Entry 9KVD (electron microscopy, 3.44 A resolution); this record covers chains A and C of the 7 polymer chains in the assembly.

[Chain A]
Molecule: The heavy chain of 4C11
Organism: Macaca mulatta
Sequence (123 residues; numbered 1 to 123; the number before each row is that of its first residue):
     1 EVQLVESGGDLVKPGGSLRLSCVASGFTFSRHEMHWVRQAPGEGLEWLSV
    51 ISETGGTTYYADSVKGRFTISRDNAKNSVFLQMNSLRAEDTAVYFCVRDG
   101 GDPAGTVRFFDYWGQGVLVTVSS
Disordered / not traced: 1, 123
Cystine bridges: Cys-22/Cys-96

[Chain C]
Molecule: Spike protein S1
Organism: Severe acute respiratory syndrome coronavirus 2
UniProt: P0DTC2 (SPIKE_SARS2); numbering as in UniProt (aligned over 334-527)
Sequence (194 residues; row label = number of the first residue in the row):
   334 NLCPFGEVFNATRFASVYAWNRKRISNCVADYSVLYNSASFSTFKCYGVS
   384 PTKLNDLCFTNVYADSFVIRGDEVRQIAPGQTGKIADYNYKLPDDFTGCV
   434 IAWNSNNLDSKVGGNYNYLYRLFRKSNLKPFERDISTEIYQAGSTPCNGV
   484 EGFNCYFPLQSYGFQPTNGVGYQPYRVVVLSFELLHAPATVCGP
Disordered / not traced: 391-392
Cystine bridges: Cys-336/Cys-361, Cys-480/Cys-488
Glycans and other covalent adducts: N-acetylglucosamine (NAG) linked to Asn-343
Swiss-Prot annotation at these positions:
  - region: Arg-403 to Asp-405 (Integrin-binding motif), Asn-448 to Phe-456 (Immunodominant HLA epitope recognized by the CD8+)
  - glycosylation: Asn-343 (N-linked (GlcNAc...) (complex) asparagine)
  - natural variant: Gly-339 (G339D: In strain: Omicron/BA.1, Omicron/BA.2 and 4 more; G339H: In strain: Omicron/BA.2.75, Omicron/XBB.1.5 and 1 more), Arg-346 (R346K: In strain: Mu/B.1.621; R346T: In strain: Omicron/BQ.1.1, Omicron/XBB.1.5 and 1 more), Leu-368 (L368I: In strain: Omicron/XBB.1.5, Omicron/EG.5.1), Ser-371 (S371F: In strain: Omicron/BA.2, Omicron/BA.2.12.1 and 6 more; S371L: In strain: Omicron/BA.1), Ser-373 (S373P: In strain: Omicron/BA.1, Omicron/BA.2 and 7 more), Ser-375 (S375F: In strain: Omicron/BA.1, Omicron/BA.2 and 7 more), Thr-376 (T376A: In strain: Omicron/BA.2, Omicron/BA.2.12.1 and 5 more), Asp-405 (D405N: In strain: Omicron/BA.2, Omicron/BA.2.12.1 and 6 more), Arg-408 (R408S: In strain: Omicron/BA.2, Omicron/BA.2.12.1 and 6 more), Lys-417 (K417N: In strain: Beta/B.1.351, Omicron/BA.1 and 8 more; K417T: In strain: Gamma/P.1), Asn-440 (N440K: In strain: Omicron/BA.1, Omicron/BA.2 and 7 more), Lys-444 (K444T: In strain: Omicron/BQ.1.1), 16 further natural variant entries in UniProt
  - mutagenesis: Asn-343 (N343Q: Reduced viral infectivity), Leu-452 (L452R: Increased resistance to neutralizing antibodies. Decreases HLA binding to NF9 epitope. Increased binding affinity to human ACE2), Tyr-453 (Y453F: Decreased HLA binding to NF9 epitope. Increased binding affinity to human ACE2), Ala-475 (A475V: Increased resistance to neutralizing antibodies), Val-483 (V483A: Increased resistance to neutralizing antibodies), Glu-484 (E484D: Increased replication in human TMEM106B overexpressing cells), Phe-490 (F490L: Increased resistance to neutralizing antibodies and human covalescent sera neutralization), Gln-493 (Q493N: Reduced host ACE2-binding affinity in vitro; Q493Y: Reduced host ACE2-binding affinity in vitro), Asn-501 (N501T: Reduced host ACE2-binding affinity in vitro; N501Y: Increased binding affinity to human ACE2), His-519 (H519P: Increased resistance to human covalescent sera neutralization)

[How chain A and chain C interact]
Residue-residue contacts (20; chain A residue first):
  Glu-33(A) / Gly-502(C)
  Glu-33(A) / Val-503(C)  hydrogen bond (side chain-backbone)
  Glu-33(A) / Gly-504(C)  hydrogen bond (side chain-backbone)
  Val-50(A) / Val-503(C)  hydrophobic
  Ile-51(A) / Val-503(C)
  Ser-52(A) / Val-503(C)
  Ser-52(A) / Gly-504(C)
  Thr-57(A) / Val-503(C)
  Thr-57(A) / Gly-504(C)
  Thr-57(A) / Tyr-508(C)  hydrogen bond
  Tyr-59(A) / Asn-437(C)
  Pro-103(A) / Gly-502(C)  hydrogen bond (backbone-backbone)
  Pro-103(A) / Tyr-505(C)  hydrophobic
  Ala-104(A) / Tyr-505(C)  hydrophobic
  Gly-105(A) / Thr-500(C)
  Gly-105(A) / Asn-501(C)
  Thr-106(A) / Thr-500(C)
  Arg-108(A) / Thr-500(C)  hydrogen bond (side chain-backbone)
  Arg-108(A) / Asn-501(C)
  Arg-108(A) / Gly-502(C)
Other interface residues (no listed pair), chain A (13 interface residues in all): Thr-54, Thr-58
Other interface residues (no listed pair), chain C (11 interface residues in all): Gly-404, Asp-405, Gln-498

[Summary]
The interface between chain A and chain C involves 13 residues on one side and 11 on the other; the contacts
include 5 hydrogen bonds. Polar contacts include Glu-33(A)/Val-503(C), Glu-33(A)/Gly-504(C) and
Thr-57(A)/Tyr-508(C). Covalently linked N-acetylglucosamine: at Asn-343(C).
Here chain A is the heavy chain of 4C11 (Macaca mulatta) and chain C is Spike protein S1 (Severe acute
respiratory syndrome coronavirus 2). Entry 9KVD (Cryo-EM structure of SARS-CoV-2 prototype spike protein in
complex with triple-nAb 3G5, 4H5 and 4C11) was determined by electron microscopy.
